8TPW - chains A and L of the 5 polymer chains in the assembly; structure by electron microscopy, 3.46 A resolution.

== Chain A ==
Name: EryAII, 6-deoxyerythronolide-B synthase EryA3, modules 5 and 6
Source organism: Saccharopolyspora erythraea
Notes: EC 2.3.1.94; fragment: DEBS Module 3
Reference sequence: Q5UNP5 (Q5UNP5_SACER); residues 3-1466 here correspond to UniProt positions 2-1465 (UniProt number = residue number - 1)
Chain sequence (1766 residues; numbered 0 to 1765; the number before each row is that of its first residue; numbering starts at 0):
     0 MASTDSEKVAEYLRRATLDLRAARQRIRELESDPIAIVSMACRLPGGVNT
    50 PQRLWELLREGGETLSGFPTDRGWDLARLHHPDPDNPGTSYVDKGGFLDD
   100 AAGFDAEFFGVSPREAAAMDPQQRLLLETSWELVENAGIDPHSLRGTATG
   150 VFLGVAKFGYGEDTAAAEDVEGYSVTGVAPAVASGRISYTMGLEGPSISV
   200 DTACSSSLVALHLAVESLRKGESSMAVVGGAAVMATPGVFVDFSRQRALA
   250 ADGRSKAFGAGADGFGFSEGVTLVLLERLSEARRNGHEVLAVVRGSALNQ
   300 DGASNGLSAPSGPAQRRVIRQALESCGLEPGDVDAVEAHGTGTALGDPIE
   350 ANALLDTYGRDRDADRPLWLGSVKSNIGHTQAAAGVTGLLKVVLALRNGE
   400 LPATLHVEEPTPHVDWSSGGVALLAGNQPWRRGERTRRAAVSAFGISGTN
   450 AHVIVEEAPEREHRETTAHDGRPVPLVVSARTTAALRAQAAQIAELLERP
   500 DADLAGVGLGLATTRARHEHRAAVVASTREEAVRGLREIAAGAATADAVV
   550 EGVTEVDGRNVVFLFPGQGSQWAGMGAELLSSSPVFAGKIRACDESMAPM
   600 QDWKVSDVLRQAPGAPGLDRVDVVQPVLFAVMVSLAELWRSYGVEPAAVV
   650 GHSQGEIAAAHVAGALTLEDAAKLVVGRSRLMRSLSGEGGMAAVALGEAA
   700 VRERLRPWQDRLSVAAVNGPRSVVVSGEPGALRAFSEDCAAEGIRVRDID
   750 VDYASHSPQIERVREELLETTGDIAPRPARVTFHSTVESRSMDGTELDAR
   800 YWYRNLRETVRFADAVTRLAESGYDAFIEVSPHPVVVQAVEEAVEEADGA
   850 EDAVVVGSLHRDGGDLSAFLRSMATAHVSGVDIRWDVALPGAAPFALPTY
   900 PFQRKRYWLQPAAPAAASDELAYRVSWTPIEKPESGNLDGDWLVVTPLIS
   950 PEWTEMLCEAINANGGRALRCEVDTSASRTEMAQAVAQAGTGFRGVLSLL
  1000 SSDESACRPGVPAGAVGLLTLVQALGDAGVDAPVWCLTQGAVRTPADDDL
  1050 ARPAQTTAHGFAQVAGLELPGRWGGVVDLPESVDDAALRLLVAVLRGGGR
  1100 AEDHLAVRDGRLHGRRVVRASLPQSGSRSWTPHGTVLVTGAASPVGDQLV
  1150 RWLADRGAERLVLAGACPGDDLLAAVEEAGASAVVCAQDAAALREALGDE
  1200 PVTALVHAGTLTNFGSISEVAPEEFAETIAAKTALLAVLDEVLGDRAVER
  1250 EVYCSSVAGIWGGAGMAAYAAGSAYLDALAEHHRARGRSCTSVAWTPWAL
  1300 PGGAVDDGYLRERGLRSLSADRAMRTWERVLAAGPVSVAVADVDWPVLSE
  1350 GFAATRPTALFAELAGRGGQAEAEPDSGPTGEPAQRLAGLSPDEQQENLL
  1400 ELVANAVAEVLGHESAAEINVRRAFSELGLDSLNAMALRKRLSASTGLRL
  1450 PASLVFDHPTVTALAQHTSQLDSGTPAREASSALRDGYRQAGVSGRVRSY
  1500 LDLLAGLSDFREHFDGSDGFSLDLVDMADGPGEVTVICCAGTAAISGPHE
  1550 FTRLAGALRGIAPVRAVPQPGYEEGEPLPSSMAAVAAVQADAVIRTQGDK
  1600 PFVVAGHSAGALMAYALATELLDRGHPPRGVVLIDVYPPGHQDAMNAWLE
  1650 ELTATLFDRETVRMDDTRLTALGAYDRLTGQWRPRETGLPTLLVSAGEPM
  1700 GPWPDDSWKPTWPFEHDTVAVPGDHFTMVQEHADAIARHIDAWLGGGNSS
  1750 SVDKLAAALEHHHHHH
Unresolved in the structure: 0-2, 694-695, 710-712, 911-1765
Sequence notes: expression tag (0-2); conflict Thr-481 (Ser480 in Q5UNP5)
Modified / non-standard residues: Ser-1431 (4'-phosphopanthetheine-serine; 4HH)

== Chain L ==
Name: Antibody Fragment 1B2, Light Chain
Source organism: Homo sapiens
Notes: antibody fragment or engineered binder
Chain sequence (236 residues; each row starts with the number of its first residue):
     1 LFAIPLVVPFYSHSALDVVMTQSPLSLPVTPGEPASISCRSSQSLLHSNG
    51 YNYLDWYLQKPGQSPQLLIYLGSNRASGVPDRFSGSGSGTDFTLKISRVE
   101 AEDVGVYYCMQSLQTPRLTFGPGTKVDIKRTVAAPSVFIFPPSDEQLKSG
   151 TASVVCLLNNFYPRGAKVQWKVDNALQSGNSQESVTEQDSKDSTYSLSST
   201 LTLSKADYEKHKVYACEVTHQGLSSPVTKSFNRGEC
Unresolved in the structure: 1-16, 173-176, 213-214, 232-236
Cystine bridges: Cys-39/Cys-109, Cys-156/Cys-216

== Interface between chain A and chain L ==
Pairs across the interface (7):
  Ala-9(A) with Tyr-51(L), hydrogen bond (backbone-side chain)
  Leu-12(A) with Tyr-51(L), hydrophobic
  Arg-13(A) with Asn-49(L), hydrogen bond (side chain-backbone); Tyr-51(L), hydrogen bond
  Arg-20(A) with Ser-73(L), hydrogen bond (side chain-backbone); Asn-74(L), hydrogen bond
  Arg-23(A) with Arg-75(L), hydrogen bond (side chain-backbone)
Also at the interface, not in a pair above, chain A (7 interface residues in all): Leu-19, Arg-27
Also at the interface, not in a pair above, chain L (8 interface residues in all): Tyr-70, Ala-76, Asp-81

== Overview ==
7 residues of chain A and 8 residues of chain L are in contact; the contacts include 6 hydrogen bonds. Polar
contacts include Ala-9(A)/Tyr-51(L), Arg-13(A)/Asn-49(L) and Arg-13(A)/Tyr-51(L).
Here chain A is EryAII, 6-deoxyerythronolide-B synthase EryA3, modules 5 and 6 (Saccharopolyspora erythraea)
and chain L is Antibody Fragment 1B2, Light Chain (Homo sapiens). Entry 8TPW (Crosslinked 6-deoxyerythronolide
B synthase (DEBS) Module 3 in complex with antibody fragment 1B2: cis-oriented 1B2 and ...) was determined by
electron microscopy together with 8TPX, 8TKO, 8TJN, 8TJO and 8TJP from the same study.
